6EXU - chain A; structure by X-ray diffraction, 1.41 A resolution.

== Chain A ==
Name: Switch-activating protein 1
Source organism: Schizosaccharomyces pombe (strain 972 / ATCC 24843)
UniProtKB: P40847 (SAP1_SCHPO); numbering as in UniProt (aligned over 18-133)
Chain sequence (116 residues; each row starts with the number of its first residue):
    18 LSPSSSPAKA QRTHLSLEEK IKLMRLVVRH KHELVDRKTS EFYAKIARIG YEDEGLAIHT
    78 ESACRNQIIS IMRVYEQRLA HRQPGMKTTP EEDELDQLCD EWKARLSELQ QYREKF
Not modelled in the structure: 18-29
Modified positions: Mse41, Mse89, Mse103 (selenomethionine; parent Met); Cys81 (S-(dimethylarsenic)cysteine; CAS)
Curated features (UniProtKB/Swiss-Prot):
  - modified residue: Ser19 (Phosphoserine)
Reported in the primary citation:
  - mutagenesis - E109D: increased growth (citing earlier work)
  - mutagenesis - E36K, D53G, R122H/E131K, F133L: increased growth
  - mutagenesis - L34A/L112A, E109K, Y129A/F133A, K132E: abolished growth
  - mutagenesis - K132A: unchanged growth

== Summary ==
The paper reports that E109D, E36K and D53G, among others, increase growth; L34A/L112A, E109K and Y129A/F133A,
among others, abolish growth; 10 substitutions were tested in all.
Chain A is Switch-activating protein 1 (Schizosaccharomyces pombe (strain 972 / ATCC 24843)); the structure,
Crystal structure of the DNA binding domain of fission yeast Sap1, was determined by X-ray diffraction (same
publication as 6EXT).
